Entry 7VDC (electron microscopy, 3.28 A resolution); this record covers chains B and D of the 4 polymer chains in the assembly.

== Chain B (and D) ==
Name: Fructose-bisphosphate aldolase A
Source organism: Oryctolagus cuniculus
Notes: EC 4.1.2.13; chain D of this document is another copy of the same molecule, construct and numbering; everything in this record applies to it too
UniProtKB: P00883 (ALDOA_RABIT); residues 0-363 here correspond to UniProt positions 1-364 (UniProt number = residue number + 1)
Chain sequence (364 residues; numbered 0 to 363; the number before each row is that of its first residue; numbering starts at 0):
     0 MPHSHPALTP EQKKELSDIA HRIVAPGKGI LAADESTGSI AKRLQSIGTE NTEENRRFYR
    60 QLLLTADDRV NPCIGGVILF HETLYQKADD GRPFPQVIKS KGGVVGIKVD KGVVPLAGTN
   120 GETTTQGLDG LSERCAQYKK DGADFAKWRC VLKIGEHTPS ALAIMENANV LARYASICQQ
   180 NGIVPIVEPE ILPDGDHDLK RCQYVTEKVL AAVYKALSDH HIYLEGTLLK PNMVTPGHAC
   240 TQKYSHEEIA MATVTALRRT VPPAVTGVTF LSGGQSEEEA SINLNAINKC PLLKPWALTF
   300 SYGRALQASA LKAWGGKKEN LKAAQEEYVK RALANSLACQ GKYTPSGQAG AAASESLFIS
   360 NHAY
Not modelled in the structure: 0-1, 345-363
UniProt features mapped onto this chain:
  - active site: E187 (Proton acceptor), K229 (Schiff-base intermediate with dihydroxyacetone-P)
  - binding site (beta-D-fructose 1,6-bisphosphate): R42, S271 to G273, S300, R303
  - site: C72 (Essential for substrate cleavage), K107 (Essential for substrate cleavage), K146 (Alkylation inactivates the enzyme), H361 (Alkylation inactivates the enzyme), Y363 (Necessary for preference for fructose 1,6-bisphosphate over fructose 1-phosphate)
  - modified residue: T8 (Phosphothreonine), S35 (Phosphoserine), S38 (Phosphoserine), K41 (N6-acetyllysine), S45 (Phosphoserine), K98 (N6-(2-hydroxyisobutyryl)lysine), K107 (N6-acetyllysine), K110 (N6-acetyllysine), S131 (Phosphoserine), K146 (N6-(2-hydroxyisobutyryl)lysine), S271 (Phosphoserine), K311 (N6-malonyllysine), K329 (N6-acetyllysine), N360 (Deamidated asparagine)
  - cross-link: K41 (Glycyl lysine isopeptide (Lys-Gly) (interchain with G-Cter in SUMO1))

== Interface between chain B and chain D ==
Residue-residue contacts - 44 pairs, chain B then chain D:
  H2(B) - H156(D)  hydrogen bond
  H4(B) - G117(D)
  H4(B) - N119(D)
  H4(B) - H156(D)  hydrogen bond
  P5(B) - G117(D)
  V113(B) - R172(D)
  L115(B) - R172(D)
  A116(B) - S175(D)
  A116(B) - Q179(D)
  G117(B) - H4(D)
  G117(B) - P5(D)
  G117(B) - A6(D)
  G117(B) - H220(D)
  T118(B) - H220(D)
  N119(B) - H4(D)
  Q125(B) - D128(D)
  Q125(B) - G129(D)  hydrogen bond (side chain-backbone)
  G126(B) - D128(D)  hydrogen bond (backbone-side chain)
  L127(B) - D128(D)  hydrogen bond (backbone-side chain)
  D128(B) - Q125(D)
  D128(B) - G126(D)  hydrogen bond (side chain-backbone)
  D128(B) - L127(D)  hydrogen bond (side chain-backbone)
  D128(B) - D128(D)  hydrogen bond (side chain-backbone)
  G129(B) - Q125(D)
  H156(B) - H2(D)
  H156(B) - H4(D)  hydrogen bond
  L161(B) - D218(D)
  L161(B) - H219(D)
  L161(B) - H220(D)
  M164(B) - N168(D)
  E165(B) - N168(D)  hydrogen bond
  E165(B) - R172(D)
  E165(B) - H219(D)  salt bridge
  N168(B) - E165(D)  hydrogen bond
  N168(B) - N168(D)
  R172(B) - L115(D)
  R172(B) - E165(D)
  S175(B) - A116(D)
  Q179(B) - A116(D)
  D218(B) - L161(D)
  H219(B) - L161(D)
  H219(B) - E165(D)  salt bridge
  H220(B) - G117(D)
  H220(B) - L161(D)
Interface residues without a listed pair, chain B (27 interface residues in all): A6, S131
Interface residues without a listed pair, chain D (27 interface residues in all): V113, T118, S131, M164

== In short ==
The chain B/chain D interface involves 27 residues from each chain; the contacts include 11 hydrogen bonds and
2 salt bridges. Polar contacts include E165(B)-H219(D), H2(B)-H156(D) and H4(B)-H156(D). UniProt lists
active-site residues E187(B) and K229(B) and 6 beta-D-fructose 1,6-bisphosphate-binding residues on chain B.
Chain B and chain D are both Fructose-bisphosphate aldolase A (Oryctolagus cuniculus); the structure, 3.28 A
structure of the rabbit muscle aldolase, was determined by electron microscopy (same publication as 7VD8,
7VD9, 7VDE and 7VDF).
